PDB entry 6DBU | electron microscopy, 3.90 A resolution | chains A and E of the 8 polymer chains in the assembly

[Chain A]
Protein: Recombination activating gene 1 - MBP chimera
From: Escherichia coli
Notes: EC 2.3.2.27
UniProt: chimeric construct of P0AEX9, O13033: residues -113 to 250 from P0AEX9 (MALE_ECOLI) positions 29-392 (UniProt number = residue number + 142); residues 271-1031 from O13033 positions 271-1031 (same numbers)
Chain sequence (1159 residues; numbered -127 to 1031; the number before each row is that of its first residue; numbers below 1 keep their minus sign (Met-127 is residue -127)):
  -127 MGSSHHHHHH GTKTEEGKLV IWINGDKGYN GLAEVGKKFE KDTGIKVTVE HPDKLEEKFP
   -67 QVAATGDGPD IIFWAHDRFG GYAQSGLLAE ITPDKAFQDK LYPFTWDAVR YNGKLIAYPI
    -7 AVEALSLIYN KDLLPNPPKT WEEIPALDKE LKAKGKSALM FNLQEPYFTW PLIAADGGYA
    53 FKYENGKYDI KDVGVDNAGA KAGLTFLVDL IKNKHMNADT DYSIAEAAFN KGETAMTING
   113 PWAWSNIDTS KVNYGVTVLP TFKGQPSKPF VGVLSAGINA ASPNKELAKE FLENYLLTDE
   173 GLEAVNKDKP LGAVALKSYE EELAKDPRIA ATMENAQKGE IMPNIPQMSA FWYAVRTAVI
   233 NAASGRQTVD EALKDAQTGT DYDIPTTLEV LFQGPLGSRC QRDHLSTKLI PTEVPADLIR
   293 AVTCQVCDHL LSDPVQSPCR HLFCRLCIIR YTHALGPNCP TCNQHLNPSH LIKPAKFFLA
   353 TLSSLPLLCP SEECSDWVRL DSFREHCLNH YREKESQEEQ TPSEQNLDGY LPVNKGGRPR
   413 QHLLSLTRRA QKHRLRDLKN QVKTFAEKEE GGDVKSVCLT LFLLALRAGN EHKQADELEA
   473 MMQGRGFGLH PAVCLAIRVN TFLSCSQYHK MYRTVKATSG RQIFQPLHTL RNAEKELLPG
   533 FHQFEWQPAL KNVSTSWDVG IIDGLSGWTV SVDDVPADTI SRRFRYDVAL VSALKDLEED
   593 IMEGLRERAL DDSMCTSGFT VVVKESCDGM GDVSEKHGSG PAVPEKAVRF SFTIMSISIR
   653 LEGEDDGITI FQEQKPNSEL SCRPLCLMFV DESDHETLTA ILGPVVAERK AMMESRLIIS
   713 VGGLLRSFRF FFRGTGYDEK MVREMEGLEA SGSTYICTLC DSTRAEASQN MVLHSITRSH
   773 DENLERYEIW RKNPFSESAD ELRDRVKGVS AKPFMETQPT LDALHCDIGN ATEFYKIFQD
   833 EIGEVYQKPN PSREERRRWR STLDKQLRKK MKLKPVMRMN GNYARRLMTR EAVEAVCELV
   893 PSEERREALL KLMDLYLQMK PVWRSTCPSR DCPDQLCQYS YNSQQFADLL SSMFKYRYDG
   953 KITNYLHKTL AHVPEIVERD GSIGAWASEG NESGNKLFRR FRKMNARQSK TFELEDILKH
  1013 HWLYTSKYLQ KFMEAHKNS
Disordered / not traced: -127 to 478, 629-635, 1029-1031
Sequence notes: initiating methionine (-127); expression tag (-126 to -114); linker (251-270)
Ion coordination: Ca2+ site 1: Asp620, Glu984; Ca2+ site 2: Asp620, Glu684, Asp730; Zn2+: Cys749, His959, His964
Reported in the primary citation:
  - binding site for Forward strand RSS substrate DNA (chain E): Arg999, Gln1000

[Chain E]
Molecule: Forward strand RSS substrate DNA
Sequence (34 nucleotides; each row starts with the number of its first residue):
     1 GATCTGGCCT GTCTTACACA GTGCTACAGA CTGG

[How chain A and chain E interact]
Contacting residue pairs (13; chain A residue first):
  Cys497(A) with DG23(E), hydrogen bond to the phosphate
  Ser498(A) with DT22(E), hydrogen bond to the phosphate
  Arg523(A) with DC24(E), salt bridge to the phosphate; DT25(E), base contact
  Met996(A) with DT22(E), phosphate contact; DG23(E), phosphate contact
  Asn997(A) with DT22(E), phosphate contact; DG23(E), phosphate contact
  Ala998(A) with DT22(E), phosphate contact
  Arg999(A) with DG21(E), base contact; DT22(E), base contact
  Asp1008(A) with DG23(E), phosphate contact
  Lys1011(A) with DC24(E), phosphate contact
Interface residues without a listed pair, chain A (13 interface residues in all): Ser496, Gln499, Gln1000, His1012

[In short]
13 residues of chain A face 5 of chain E across their interface; the contacts include 2 hydrogen bonds and 1
salt bridge. Polar contacts include Cys497(A)-DG23(E), Ser498(A)-DT22(E) and Arg523(A)-DC24(E). Asp620(A) and
Glu984(A) form the Ca2+ site 1. The paper reports a binding site for Forward strand RSS substrate DNA (chain
E) at Arg999(A) and Gln1000(A).
Chain A is Recombination activating gene 1 - MBP chimera (Escherichia coli) and chain E is Forward strand RSS
substrate DNA; the structure, Cryo-EM structure of RAG in complex with 12-RSS and 23-RSS substrate DNAs, was
determined by electron microscopy together with 6DBI, 6DBJ, 6DBL, 6DBO, 6DBQ, 6DBR and 4 further entries from
the same study.
